1O3T - chains A and B of the 6 polymer chains in the assembly; structure by X-ray diffraction, 2.80 A resolution.

# Chain A (and B)
Protein: Catabolite gene activator protein
Organism: Escherichia coli
Notes: chain B of this document is another copy of the same molecule, construct and numbering; everything in this record applies to it too
UniProt: P0ACJ8 (CRP_ECOLI); residues 8-207 here correspond to UniProt positions 9-208 (UniProt number = residue number + 1)
Chain sequence (200 residues; each row starts with the number of its first residue):
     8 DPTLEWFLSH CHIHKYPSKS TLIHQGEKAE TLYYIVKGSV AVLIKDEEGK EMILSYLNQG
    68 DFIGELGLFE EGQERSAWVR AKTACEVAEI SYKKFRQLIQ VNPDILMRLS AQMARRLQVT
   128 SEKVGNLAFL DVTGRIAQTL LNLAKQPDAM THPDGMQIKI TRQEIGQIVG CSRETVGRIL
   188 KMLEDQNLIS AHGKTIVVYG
Disordered / not traced: 8 (chain B: 8, 206-207)
Ligand contacts: adenosine-3',5'-cyclic-monophosphate (CMP): Val49, Leu61, Ser62, Ile70, Gly71, Glu72, Leu73, Gly74, Glu81, Arg82, Ser83, Ala84, Val86, Tyr99, Arg123, Thr127

# Interface between chain A and chain B
Pairs across the interface (48):
  Ile51(A) - Gly132(B)
  Ile51(A) - Phe136(B)  hydrophobic
  Asp53(A) - Phe136(B)
  Lys57(A) - Phe136(B)
  Glu58(A) - Phe136(B)
  Met59(A) - Val131(B)  hydrophobic
  Met59(A) - Ala135(B)  hydrophobic
  Met59(A) - Phe136(B)  hydrophobic
  Leu61(A) - Ser128(B)
  Leu73(A) - Ala121(B)
  Leu73(A) - Leu124(B)  hydrophobic
  Leu73(A) - Gln125(B)
  Phe76(A) - Ser117(B)
  Phe76(A) - Ala118(B)  hydrophobic
  Glu77(A) - Arg122(B)  salt bridge
  Gln80(A) - Arg122(B)
  Pro110(A) - Pro110(B)  hydrophobic
  Leu113(A) - Met114(B)  hydrophobic
  Met114(A) - Phe76(B)  hydrophobic
  Met114(A) - Leu113(B)  hydrophobic
  Ser117(A) - Phe76(B)
  Ser117(A) - Ser117(B)
  Ser117(A) - Met120(B)
  Ala118(A) - Phe76(B)  hydrophobic
  Met120(A) - Met120(B)
  Met120(A) - Ala121(B)  hydrophobic
  Met120(A) - Leu124(B)
  Ala121(A) - Leu73(B)
  Ala121(A) - Met120(B)  hydrophobic
  Arg122(A) - Gln80(B)
  Arg123(A) - Leu124(B)
  Leu124(A) - Leu73(B)  hydrophobic
  Leu124(A) - Arg123(B)
  Leu124(A) - Leu124(B)
  Gln125(A) - Leu73(B)
  Thr127(A) - Thr127(B)
  Ser128(A) - Leu61(B)
  Val131(A) - Met59(B)  hydrophobic
  Val131(A) - Leu61(B)  hydrophobic
  Val131(A) - Thr127(B)
  Val131(A) - Lys130(B)
  Val131(A) - Val131(B)  hydrophobic
  Val131(A) - Leu134(B)  hydrophobic
  Leu134(A) - Val131(B)  hydrophobic
  Ala135(A) - Met59(B)  hydrophobic
  Phe136(A) - Lys52(B)
  Phe136(A) - Asp53(B)
  Phe136(A) - Lys57(B)
Also at the interface, not in a pair above, chain A (32 interface residues in all): Lys52, Ser83, Ile106, Lys130, Gly132
Also at the interface, not in a pair above, chain B (31 interface residues in all): Ile51, Glu58, Glu77, Ile106

# Summary
Chain A and chain B form an interface of 32 and 31 residues respectively; the contacts include 1 salt bridge.
Its one salt-bridged contact is Glu77(A)-Arg122(B). Chain A binds adenosine-3',5'-cyclic-monophosphate.
Chain A and chain B are both Catabolite gene activator protein (Escherichia coli); the structure, Protein-DNA
recognition and DNA deformation revealed in crystal structures of cap-DNA complexes, was determined by X-ray
diffraction, deposited together with 1O3Q and 1O3R.
